Entry 8YY9 (electron microscopy, 2.70 A resolution); this record covers chains d and D of the 39 polymer chains in the assembly.

[Chain d]
Molecule: Antenna pigment protein beta chain
Organism: Dinoroseobacter shibae DFL 12
Reference sequence: A8LQ14 (A8LQ14_DINSH); residues 1-49 here = UniProt positions 1-49
Chain sequence (49 residues; each row starts with the number of its first residue):
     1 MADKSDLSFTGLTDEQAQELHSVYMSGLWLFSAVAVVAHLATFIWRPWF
Not modelled in the structure: 1-5
Small-molecule neighbours:
  - Spheroidenone (A1EFU; (4E,16E,26E)-2-methoxy-2,6,10,14,19,23,27,31-octamethyl-dotriaconta-4,6,8,10,12,14,16,18,20,22,26,30-dodecaen-3-one), molecule 1: Glu-19, Leu-20, Val-23, Tyr-24, Gly-27, Leu-28, Phe-31
  - Spheroidenone (A1EFU), molecule 2: Phe-31, Ala-38, Ala-41, Thr-42, Trp-45
  - bacteriochlorophyll a (BCL), molecule 1: His-21, Tyr-24, Met-25, Trp-48, Phe-49
  - bacteriochlorophyll a (BCL), molecule 2: Leu-28, Phe-31, Ser-32, Ala-35, Val-36, His-39, Thr-42, Phe-43, Arg-46, Trp-48, Phe-49
  - bacteriochlorophyll a (BCL), molecule 3: Phe-31, Val-34, Ala-35, Ala-38, His-39, Thr-42, Trp-45

[Chain D]
Molecule: Antenna pigment protein alpha chain
Organism: Dinoroseobacter shibae DFL 12
Reference sequence: A8LQ15 (A8LQ15_DINSH); numbering as in UniProt (aligned over 1-53)
Chain sequence (53 residues; numbered 1 to 53; the number before each row is that of its first residue):
     1 MSKFYKIWLIFDPRRVFVAQGVFLFLLAAMIHLVLLSTEHFNWFELAAAN
    51 AAM
Not modelled in the structure: 53
Small-molecule neighbours:
  - Spheroidenone (A1EFU; (4E,16E,26E)-2-methoxy-2,6,10,14,19,23,27,31-octamethyl-dotriaconta-4,6,8,10,12,14,16,18,20,22,26,30-dodecaen-3-one), molecule 1: Phe-4, Lys-6, Ile-7, Leu-9, Ile-10
  - Spheroidenone (A1EFU), molecule 2: Phe-17, Gln-20, Gly-21
  - Spheroidenone (A1EFU), molecule 3: Phe-17, Gln-20, Phe-23, Leu-24, Leu-27, Met-30, Ile-31, Val-34
  - Spheroidenone (A1EFU), molecule 4: Phe-25, Ala-28, Ala-29, His-32, Leu-33, Leu-36, Trp-43
  - bacteriochlorophyll a (BCL), molecule 1: Phe-4, Ile-7, Phe-11, Val-16, Gln-20, Phe-23, Ile-31
  - bacteriochlorophyll a (BCL), molecule 2: Gly-21, Leu-24, Phe-25, Ala-28, His-32, Leu-35, Phe-41, Trp-43, Phe-44
  - bacteriochlorophyll a (BCL), molecule 3: Leu-24, Leu-27, Ala-28, Ile-31, His-32, Leu-35, Phe-41
  - MW9 ((21R,24R,27S)-24,27,28-trihydroxy-18,24-dioxo-19,23,25-trioxa-24lambda~5~-phosphaoctacosan-21-yl (9Z)-octadec-9-enoate): Arg-14, Arg-15, Val-18, Gly-21, Val-22, Phe-25, Leu-26

[Interface between chain d and chain D]
Contacting residue pairs (33):
  Leu-7(d) / Leu-9(D)
  Ser-8(d) / Leu-9(D)
  Phe-9(d) / Leu-9(D)  hydrogen bond (backbone-backbone)
  Phe-9(d) / Ile-10(D)  hydrophobic
  Thr-10(d) / Trp-8(D)  hydrogen bond (side chain-backbone)
  Thr-10(d) / Leu-9(D)  hydrogen bond (backbone-backbone)
  Thr-10(d) / Ile-10(D)
  Thr-10(d) / Phe-11(D)
  Thr-10(d) / Asp-12(D)
  Leu-12(d) / Leu-9(D)
  Leu-12(d) / Pro-13(D)  hydrophobic
  Thr-13(d) / Leu-9(D)
  Asp-14(d) / Tyr-5(D)  hydrogen bond
  Ala-17(d) / Tyr-5(D)
  Ala-17(d) / Trp-8(D)
  Ala-17(d) / Leu-9(D)  hydrophobic
  Gln-18(d) / Tyr-5(D)
  Leu-20(d) / Trp-8(D)
  Leu-20(d) / Pro-13(D)  hydrophobic
  Leu-20(d) / Phe-17(D)  hydrophobic
  His-21(d) / Phe-4(D)
  His-21(d) / Tyr-5(D)
  His-21(d) / Trp-8(D)  hydrogen bond
  Tyr-24(d) / Trp-8(D)  hydrophobic
  Tyr-24(d) / Phe-17(D)  hydrophobic
  Tyr-24(d) / Gln-20(D)  hydrogen bond
  Trp-45(d) / Trp-43(D)  hydrophobic
  Trp-45(d) / Leu-46(D)  hydrophobic
  Arg-46(d) / His-40(D)  hydrogen bond
  Arg-46(d) / Phe-41(D)
  Arg-46(d) / Leu-46(D)
  Pro-47(d) / Phe-41(D)
  Trp-48(d) / Phe-41(D)  hydrophobic
Interface residues without a listed pair, chain d (17 interface residues in all): Phe-31
Interface residues without a listed pair, chain D (17 interface residues in all): Lys-6, Ile-7, Leu-24

[Summary]
The chain d/chain D interface involves 17 residues from each chain, with 7 hydrogen bonds. Among the polar
pairs are Thr-10(d)/Trp-8(D), Asp-14(d)/Tyr-5(D) and His-21(d)/Trp-8(D). 3 bacteriochlorophyll a molecules and
2 Spheroidenone molecules are bound between chain d and chain D.
Chain d is Antenna pigment protein beta chain and chain D is Antenna pigment protein alpha chain, both from
Dinoroseobacter shibae DFL 12; the structure, Cryo-EM structure of a tri-heme cytochrome-associated RC-LH1
complex from a marine photoheterotrophic bacterium, purified with magnesium-free ..., was determined by
electron microscopy, deposited together with 8YZ2 and 9KM0.
